PDB entry 3M7N | X-ray diffraction, 2.40 A resolution | chains F and I of the 12 polymer chains in the assembly

Chain F:
Molecule: Probable exosome complex exonuclease 1
Organism: Archaeoglobus fulgidus
Notes: EC 3.1.13.-
UniProt: O29757 (ECX1_ARCFU); residue numbers follow UniProt; this construct covers 1-258
Amino-acid sequence (258 residues; numbered 1 to 258; the number before each row is that of its first residue):
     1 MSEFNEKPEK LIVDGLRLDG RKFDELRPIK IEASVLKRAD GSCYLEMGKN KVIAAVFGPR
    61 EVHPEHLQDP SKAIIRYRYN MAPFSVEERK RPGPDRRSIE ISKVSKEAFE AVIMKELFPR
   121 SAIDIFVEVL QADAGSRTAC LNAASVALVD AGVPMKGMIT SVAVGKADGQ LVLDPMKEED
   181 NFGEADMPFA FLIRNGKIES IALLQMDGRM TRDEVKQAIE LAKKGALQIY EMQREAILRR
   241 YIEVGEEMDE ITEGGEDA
Not modelled in the structure: 1-7, 254-258
Construct notes: engineered mutation E65 (Arg in O29757)
What the authors report for this chain:
  - mutagenesis - R65E: decreased catalytic activity
  - mutagenesis - D180A: abolished catalytic activity (citing earlier work)

Chain I:
Molecule: Probable exosome complex exonuclease 2
Organism: Archaeoglobus fulgidus
Notes: EC 3.1.13.-
UniProt: O29756 (ECX2_ARCFU); residue numbers follow UniProt; this construct covers 1-259
Amino-acid sequence (259 residues; numbered 1 to 259; the number before each row is that of its first residue):
     1 MPEDILVDIK RDYVLSKLRD NERIDGRGFD EFRKVEIIPN VIEKAEGSAL VKLGDTQVVV
    61 GVKMQPGEPY PDTPDRGVII VNAELVPLAS PTFEPGPPDE NSIELARVVD RGIRESEAVD
   121 LSKLVIEEGE KVWIVFVDIH ALDDDGNLLD ASALAAIAAL MNTKVPAERF DLGEDYLLPV
   181 RDLPVSVTSL IVGNKYLVDP SREEMSVGDT TLTITTDKDD NVVAMQKSGG YLLDEKLFDE
   241 LLDVSINCAR KLREKFKEI
Not modelled in the structure: 1
What the authors report for this chain:
  - binding site for the 6-nt RNA strand: Y70
  - mutagenesis - Y70A: decreased catalytic activity on RNA intermediates

Chain F / chain I interface:
Contacting residue pairs - 61 pairs, chain F then chain I:
  E88(F) - D72(I)
  R96(F) - V81(I)  hydrogen bond (side chain-backbone)
  R96(F) - N82(I)
  R96(F) - I103(I)
  R97(F) - R107(I)
  E100(F) - E104(I)
  E100(F) - R107(I)
  E100(F) - Q226(I)
  K103(F) - E100(I)
  K103(F) - N101(I)
  K103(F) - E104(I)  salt bridge
  V104(F) - Q226(I)
  V104(F) - K227(I)
  E107(F) - S228(I)
  E107(F) - G229(I)  hydrogen bond (side chain-backbone)
  E107(F) - G230(I)
  A111(F) - Y231(I)
  A111(F) - L232(I)  hydrophobic
  L192(F) - L232(I)  hydrophobic
  S200(F) - L232(I)
  S200(F) - L233(I)
  I201(F) - K227(I)
  I201(F) - L232(I)
  I201(F) - L233(I)  hydrogen bond (backbone-backbone)
  A202(F) - K227(I)  hydrogen bond (backbone-side chain)
  L204(F) - M225(I)  hydrophobic
  L204(F) - Q226(I)
  L204(F) - K227(I)  hydrogen bond (backbone-backbone)
  Q205(F) - M225(I)
  Q205(F) - Q226(I)  hydrogen bond
  M206(F) - R111(I)  hydrogen bond (backbone-side chain)
  M206(F) - V222(I)
  M206(F) - V223(I)
  M206(F) - A224(I)
  M206(F) - M225(I)  hydrogen bond (backbone-backbone)
  D207(F) - R111(I)  salt bridge
  D207(F) - E115(I)
  D207(F) - V223(I)
  G208(F) - E115(I)  hydrogen bond (backbone-side chain)
  G208(F) - V222(I)
  G208(F) - V223(I)  hydrogen bond (backbone-backbone)
  R209(F) - E115(I)  hydrogen bond (side chain-backbone)
  R209(F) - S116(I)  hydrogen bond (side chain-backbone)
  R209(F) - E117(I)  salt bridge
  R209(F) - D217(I)  salt bridge
  R209(F) - N221(I)
  R209(F) - V222(I)
  M210(F) - N221(I)
  M210(F) - V222(I)  hydrogen bond (backbone-backbone)
  T211(F) - N221(I)
  R212(F) - L242(I)
  R212(F) - D243(I)  salt bridge
  R212(F) - I246(I)
  V215(F) - F238(I)  hydrophobic
  V215(F) - L242(I)  hydrophobic
  K216(F) - D239(I)
  K216(F) - L242(I)
  I219(F) - E235(I)
  I219(F) - F238(I)  hydrophobic
  E220(F) - E235(I)
  K223(F) - E235(I)  salt bridge
Also at the interface, not in a pair above, chain F (31 interface residues in all): I99, E110, V112, M187, L203
Also at the interface, not in a pair above, chain I (33 interface residues in all): A106

Overview:
31 residues of chain F and 33 residues of chain I are in contact, with 13 hydrogen bonds and 6 salt bridges.
Among the polar pairs are K103(F)-E104(I), D207(F)-R111(I) and R209(F)-E117(I). The paper reports a binding
site for the 6-nt RNA strand at Y70(I); R65E of chain F reduces catalytic activity; 3 substitutions were
tested in all.
Chain F is Probable exosome complex exonuclease 1 and chain I is Probable exosome complex exonuclease 2, both
from Archaeoglobus fulgidus; the structure, archaeoglobus fulgidus exosome with RNA bound to the active site,
was determined by X-ray diffraction, deposited together with 3M85.
